7POI - chains A and C of the 4 polymer chains in the assembly; structure by X-ray diffraction, 2.90 A resolution.

[Chain A]
Molecule: Bone morphogenetic protein 10
Source organism: Homo sapiens
UniProtKB: O95393 (BMP10_HUMAN); residues 317-424 here = UniProt positions 317-424
Chain sequence (108 residues; numbered 317 to 424; the number before each row is that of its first residue):
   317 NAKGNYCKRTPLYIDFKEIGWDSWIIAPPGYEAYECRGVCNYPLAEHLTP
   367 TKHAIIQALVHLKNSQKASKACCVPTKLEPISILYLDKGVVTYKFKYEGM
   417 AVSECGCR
Disordered / not traced: 317-320
Disulfide bonds: Cys323-Cys389, Cys352-Cys421, Cys356-Cys423
From the paper describing this entry:
  - specificity-determining residues: Phe411 (citing earlier work)

[Chain C]
Molecule: Bone morphogenetic protein 10
Source organism: Homo sapiens
UniProtKB: O95393 (BMP10_HUMAN); residues 22-316 here = UniProt positions 22-316
Chain sequence (295 residues; each row starts with the number of its first residue):
    22 SPIMNLEQSPLEEDMSLFGDVFSEQDGVDFNTLLQSMKDEFLKTLNLSDI
    72 PTQDSAKVDPPEYMLELYNKFATDRTSMPSANIIRSFKNEDLFSQPVSFN
   122 GLRKYPLLFNVSIPHHEEVIMAELRLYTLVQRDRMIYDGVDRKITIFEVL
   172 ESKGDNEGERNMLVLVSGEIYGTNSEWETFDVTDAIRRWQKSGSSTHQLE
   222 VHIESKHDEAEDASSGRLEIDTSAQNKHNPLLIVFSDDQSSDKERKEELN
   272 EMISHEQLPELDNLGLDSFSSGPGEEALLQMRSNIIYDSTARIRR
Disordered / not traced: 22-78, 149-161, 173-178, 227-246, 261-316
Covalent attachments: N-acetylglucosamine (NAG) linked to Asn131

[How chain A and chain C interact]
Residue-residue contacts - 33 pairs, chain A then chain C:
  Ile342(A) - Pro81(C)  hydrophobic
  Ala343(A) - Tyr89(C)
  Pro344(A) - Tyr89(C)
  Ser398(A) - Tyr89(C)
  Leu400(A) - Met85(C)
  Leu400(A) - Leu86(C)  hydrophobic
  Leu402(A) - Asp80(C)
  Asp403(A) - Arg106(C)  salt bridge
  Val406(A) - Ser107(C)
  Val406(A) - Phe108(C)  hydrophobic
  Val407(A) - Pro82(C)
  Val407(A) - Met85(C)
  Val407(A) - Ile105(C)
  Val407(A) - Arg106(C)
  Val407(A) - Ser107(C)  hydrogen bond (backbone-backbone)
  Thr408(A) - Ile104(C)
  Thr408(A) - Ile105(C)
  Thr408(A) - Arg106(C)
  Tyr409(A) - Met85(C)  hydrophobic
  Tyr409(A) - Tyr89(C)  hydrophobic
  Tyr409(A) - Phe92(C)
  Tyr409(A) - Pro100(C)  hydrophobic
  Tyr409(A) - Asn103(C)
  Tyr409(A) - Ile104(C)
  Tyr409(A) - Ile105(C)  hydrogen bond (backbone-backbone)
  Lys410(A) - Asn103(C)
  Lys410(A) - Ile104(C)
  Lys410(A) - Asp259(C)  salt bridge
  Phe411(A) - Phe92(C)  hydrophobic
  Phe411(A) - Met99(C)  hydrophobic
  Phe411(A) - Pro100(C)
  Phe411(A) - Asn103(C)  hydrogen bond (backbone-backbone)
  Lys412(A) - Asn103(C)  hydrogen bond (backbone-side chain)
Also at the interface, not in a pair above, chain A (15 interface residues in all): Ile399

[Summary]
15 residues of chain A and 16 residues of chain C are in contact, with 4 hydrogen bonds and 2 salt bridges.
Polar contacts include Asp403(A)-Arg106(C), Lys410(A)-Asp259(C) and Lys412(A)-Asn103(C). N-acetylglucosamine
is covalently linked to Asn131(C). The paper reports the specificity determinant Phe411(A).
Chain A is Bone morphogenetic protein 10 and chain C is Bone morphogenetic protein 10, both from Homo sapiens;
the structure, Prodomain bound BMP10 crystal form 1, was determined by X-ray diffraction, deposited together
with 7POJ, 7PPA, 7PPB and 7PPC.
